Entry 5TXO (X-ray diffraction, 2.55 A resolution); this record covers chains A and T of the 4 polymer chains in the assembly.

Chain A:
Name: HIV-1 reverse transcriptase P66 subunit
Source organism: Human immunodeficiency virus type 1 group M subtype B (isolate BH10)
Notes: EC 2.7.7.49, 2.7.7.7
UniProtKB: P03366 (POL_HV1B1); residues 1-554 here correspond to UniProt positions 600-1153 (UniProt number = residue number + 599)
Sequence (556 residues; each row starts with the number of its first residue; numbers below 1 keep their minus sign (Met-1 is residue -1)):
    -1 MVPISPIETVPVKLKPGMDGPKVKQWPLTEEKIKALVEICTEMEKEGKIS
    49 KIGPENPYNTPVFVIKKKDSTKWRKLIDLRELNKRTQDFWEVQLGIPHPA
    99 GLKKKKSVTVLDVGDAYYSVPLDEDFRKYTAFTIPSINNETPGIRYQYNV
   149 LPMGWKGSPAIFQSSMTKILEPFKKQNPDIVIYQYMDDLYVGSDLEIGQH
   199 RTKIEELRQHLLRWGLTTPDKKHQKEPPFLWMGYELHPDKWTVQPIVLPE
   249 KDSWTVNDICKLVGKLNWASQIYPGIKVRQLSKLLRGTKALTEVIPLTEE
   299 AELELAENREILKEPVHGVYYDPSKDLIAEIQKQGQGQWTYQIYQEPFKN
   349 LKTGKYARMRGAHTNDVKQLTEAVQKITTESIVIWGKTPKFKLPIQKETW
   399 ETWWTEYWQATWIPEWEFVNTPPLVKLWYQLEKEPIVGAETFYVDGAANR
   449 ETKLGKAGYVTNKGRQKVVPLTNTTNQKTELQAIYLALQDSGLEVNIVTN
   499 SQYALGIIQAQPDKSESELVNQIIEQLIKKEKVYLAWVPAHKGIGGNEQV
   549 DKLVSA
Construct notes: initiating methionine (-1); expression tag (0); engineered mutation Val62 (Ala661 in P03366), Ile75 (Val674 in P03366), Leu77 (Phe676 in P03366), Tyr116 (Phe715 in P03366), Met151 (Gln750 in P03366), Cys258 (Gln857 in P03366), Ser280 (Cys879 in P03366), Asn498 (Asp1097 in P03366)
UniProt features mapped onto this chain:
  - region: Phe227 to His235 (RT 'primer grip')
  - motif: Trp398 to Trp414 (Tryptophan repeat motif)
  - binding site (Mg(2+)): Asp110, Asp185, Asp186, Asp443, Glu478, Asp549
  - site: Trp401 (Essential for RT p66/p51 heterodimerization), Trp414 (Essential for RT p66/p51 heterodimerization), Phe440, Tyr441 (Cleavage)
Bound ions: Mg2+ site 1: Asp110, Val111, Asp185 (together with 2'-deoxyadenosine 5'-triphosphate); Mg2+ site 2 near Asp443 (its only coordinating residue here)
Ligand contacts: 2'-deoxyadenosine 5'-triphosphate (DTP): Lys65, Arg72, Leu74, Asp110, Val111, Gly112, Asp113, Ala114, Tyr115, Met151, Met184, Asp185, Lys220
What the authors report for this chain:
  - contacts within the chain: Lys73-Tyr116
  - conformationally variable residues (side-chain flip): Arg72
  - mutagenesis - Q151M: decreased catalytic activity (citing earlier work)
  - mutagenesis - D498N: unchanged catalytic activity (citing earlier work)

Chain T:
Molecule: 27-nt DNA strand
Sequence (27 nucleotides; row label = number of the first residue in the row):
   701 ATGGTCGGCGCCCGAACAGGGACTGTG
Not modelled in the structure: 701, 726-727

Chain A / chain T interface:
Pairs across the interface - 44 pairs, chain A then chain T:
  Trp24(A) - DG703(T)  base contact
  Pro25(A) - DT702(T)  base contact
  Thr27(A) - DT702(T)  base contact
  Lys30(A) - DT702(T)  hydrogen bond to the phosphate
  Phe61(A) - DG704(T)  base contact
  Phe61(A) - DT705(T)  sugar contact
  Val62(A) - DG704(T)  base contact
  Leu74(A) - DT705(T)  base contact
  Asp76(A) - DT705(T)  sugar contact
  Arg78(A) - DT705(T)  phosphate contact
  Arg78(A) - DC706(T)  phosphate contact
  Asn81(A) - DC706(T)  sugar contact
  Glu89(A) - DG707(T)  phosphate contact
  Glu89(A) - DG708(T)  phosphate contact
  Gln91(A) - DG708(T)  sugar contact
  Leu92(A) - DC709(T)  sugar contact
  Gly93(A) - DC709(T)  sugar contact
  Ile94(A) - DG708(T)  base contact
  Ile94(A) - DC709(T)  base contact
  Gly152(A) - DT705(T)  base contact
  Gly152(A) - DC706(T)  sugar contact
  Trp153(A) - DC706(T)  sugar contact
  Lys154(A) - DC706(T)  phosphate contact
  Lys154(A) - DG707(T)  phosphate contact
  Pro157(A) - DG707(T)  sugar contact
  Tyr183(A) - DG707(T)  hydrogen bond to the base
  Tyr183(A) - DG708(T)  base contact
  Asn265(A) - DC711(T)  sugar contact
  Asn265(A) - DC712(T)  phosphate contact
  Ser280(A) - DC712(T)  phosphate contact
  Ser280(A) - DC713(T)  phosphate contact
  Arg284(A) - DC713(T)  salt bridge to the phosphate
  Arg284(A) - DG714(T)  phosphate contact
  Gly285(A) - DC713(T)  phosphate contact
  Gly285(A) - DG714(T)  hydrogen bond to the phosphate
  Lys353(A) - DC712(T)  salt bridge to the phosphate
  Ala355(A) - DC712(T)  phosphate contact
  Lys374(A) - DC711(T)  phosphate contact
  Arg448(A) - DC723(T)  hydrogen bond to the base
  Arg448(A) - DT724(T)  sugar contact
  Asn474(A) - DC723(T)  sugar contact
  Gln500(A) - DG721(T)  phosphate contact
  Gln500(A) - DA722(T)  hydrogen bond to the phosphate
  His539(A) - DC723(T)  phosphate contact
Interface residues without a listed pair, chain A (39 interface residues in all): Leu26, Glu29, Tyr115, Met151, Arg356, Glu449, Gln475, Glu478

Overview:
Chain A and chain T form an interface of 39 and 16 residues respectively, with 5 hydrogen bonds and 2 salt
bridges. Polar contacts include Tyr183(A)-DG707(T), Arg448(A)-DC723(T) and Lys30(A)-DT702(T). Chain A binds
2'-deoxyadenosine 5'-triphosphate. From UniProt: 6 Mg2+-binding residues on chain A. From the paper: Q151M of
chain A reduces catalytic activity; conformational variability at Arg72(A).
Chain A is HIV-1 reverse transcriptase P66 subunit (Human immunodeficiency virus type 1 group M subtype B
(isolate BH10)) and chain T is a 27-nt DNA strand; the structure, STRUCTURE OF Q151M complex (A62V, V75I,
F77L, F116Y, Q151M) mutant HIV-1 REVERSE TRANSCRIPTASE (RT) TERNARY COMPLEX ..., was determined by X-ray
diffraction, deposited together with 5TXL, 5TXM, 5TXN and 5TXP.
